9ET5 - chains D and C; structure by X-ray diffraction, 2.53 A resolution.

[Chain D]
Name: Cyclin-A2
From: Bos taurus
UniProt: P30274 (CCNA2_BOVIN); residues 172-432 here correspond to UniProt positions 170-430 (UniProt number = residue number - 2)
Sequence (268 residues; numbered 171 to 438; the number before each row is that of its first residue):
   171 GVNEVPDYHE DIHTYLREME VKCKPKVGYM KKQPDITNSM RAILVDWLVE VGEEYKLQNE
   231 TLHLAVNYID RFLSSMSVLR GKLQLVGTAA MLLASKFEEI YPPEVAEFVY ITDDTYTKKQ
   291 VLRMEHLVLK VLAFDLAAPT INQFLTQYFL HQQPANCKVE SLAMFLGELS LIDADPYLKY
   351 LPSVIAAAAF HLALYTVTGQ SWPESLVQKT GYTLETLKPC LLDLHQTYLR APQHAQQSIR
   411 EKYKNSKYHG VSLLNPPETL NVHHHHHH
Unresolved in the structure: 433-438
Sequence notes: expression tag (171, 433-438)
Ligand contacts: 4-bromobenzene-1-sulfonamide (T5G): Lys300, Ala303, Phe304

[Chain C]
Name: Cyclin-dependent kinase 2
From: Homo sapiens
Notes: EC 2.7.11.22
UniProt: P24941 (CDK2_HUMAN); residue numbers follow UniProt; this construct covers 1-298
Sequence (302 residues; each row starts with the number of its first residue; numbers below 1 keep their minus sign (Gly-3 is residue -3)):
    -3 GPGSMENFQK VEKIGEGTYG VVYKARNKLT GEVVALKKIR LDTETEGVPS TAIREISLLK
    57 ELNHPNIVKL LDVIHTENKL YLVFEFLHQD LKKFMDASAL TGIPLPLIKS YLFQLLQGLA
   117 FCHSHRVLHR DLKPQNLLIN TEGAIKLADF GLARAFGVPV RTYTHEVVTL WYRAPEILLG
   177 CKYYSTAVDI WSLGCIFAEM VTRRALFPGD SEIDQLFRIF RTLGTPDEVV WPGVTSMPDY
   237 KPSFPKWARQ DFSKVVPPLD EDGRSLLSQM LHYDPNKRIS AKAALAHPFF QDVTKPVPHL
   297 RL
Unresolved in the structure: -3 to -1, 297-298
Sequence notes: expression tag (-3 to 0)
Modified positions: Thr160 (phosphothreonine; TPO)
Curated features (UniProtKB/Swiss-Prot):
  - active site: Asp127 (Proton acceptor)
  - binding site (ATP): Ile10 to Val18, Lys33, Glu81 to Leu83, Asp86, Lys129 to Asn132, Asp145
  - binding site (Mg(2+)): Asn132, Asp145
  - site (CDK7 binding): Lys9, Lys88, Lys89, Leu166
  - modified residue: Met1 (N-acetylmethionine), Lys6 (N6-acetyllysine), Thr14 (Phosphothreonine), Tyr15 (Phosphotyrosine), Tyr19 (Phosphotyrosine), Thr160 (Phosphothreonine)
  - natural variant: Pro45 (P45L: In a glioblastoma multiforme sample)
  - mutagenesis: Lys9 (K9F: Reduced phosphorylation by CAK), Thr14 (T14A: 2-fold increase in activity), Tyr15 (Y15F: 2-fold increase in activity), Lys88 to Lys89 (Reduced phosphorylation by CAK), Thr160 (T160A: Abolishes activity), Leu166 (L166R: Reduced phosphorylation by CAK and reduced kinase activity)
Ligand contacts:
  - 4-bromobenzene-1-sulfonamide (T5G), molecule 1: Ile10, Ala31, Lys33, Glu51, Val64, Phe80, Glu81, Phe82, Leu83, Leu134, Ala144, Asp145
  - 4-bromobenzene-1-sulfonamide (T5G), molecule 2: Ile52, Lys56, Leu66, Leu67, Asp68, Val69, His71

[How chain D and chain C interact]
Pairs across the interface (85):
  Gly171(D) - Asn272(C)
  Val172(D) - Ser181(C)  hydrogen bond (backbone-side chain)
  Val172(D) - Thr182(C)
  Val172(D) - Ala183(C)  hydrophobic
  Val172(D) - Pro271(C)
  Val172(D) - Asn272(C)  hydrogen bond (backbone-side chain)
  Asn173(D) - Pro155(C)
  Asn173(D) - Val156(C)  hydrogen bond (backbone-backbone)
  Asn173(D) - Tyr179(C)
  Asn173(D) - Ser181(C)
  Glu174(D) - Val154(C)
  Val175(D) - Phe152(C)  hydrophobic
  Val175(D) - Val154(C)  hydrophobic
  Val175(D) - Ser181(C)
  Val175(D) - Thr182(C)
  Asp177(D) - Ser276(C)  hydrogen bond
  Asp177(D) - Lys278(C)  hydrogen bond (backbone-side chain)
  Tyr178(D) - Ala116(C)
  Tyr178(D) - His119(C)
  Tyr178(D) - Ser120(C)
  Tyr178(D) - Ser276(C)
  Tyr178(D) - Ala277(C)  hydrogen bond (side chain-backbone)
  Tyr178(D) - Lys278(C)  hydrogen bond (side chain-backbone)
  Asp181(D) - Ser120(C)  hydrogen bond
  Asp181(D) - Lys278(C)  salt bridge
  Ile182(D) - His119(C)
  Ile182(D) - Ser120(C)
  Ile182(D) - Arg122(C)
  Ile182(D) - Phe152(C)  hydrophobic
  Ile182(D) - Val154(C)  hydrophobic
  Tyr185(D) - Glu57(C)  hydrogen bond
  Tyr185(D) - His121(C)
  Tyr185(D) - Arg122(C)
  Leu186(D) - Arg122(C)
  Met189(D) - Glu57(C)
  Gln228(D) - Arg157(C)  hydrogen bond
  Leu263(D) - Ile49(C)  hydrophobic
  Lys266(D) - Glu42(C)  hydrogen bond (side chain-backbone)
  Lys266(D) - Gly43(C)
  Lys266(D) - Val44(C)  hydrogen bond (side chain-backbone)
  Lys266(D) - Ser46(C)
  Lys266(D) - Ile49(C)
  Lys266(D) - Arg50(C)
  Phe267(D) - Arg50(C)  hydrogen bond (backbone-side chain)
  Phe267(D) - Ser53(C)
  Phe267(D) - Ala151(C)  hydrophobic
  Glu268(D) - Arg150(C)  salt bridge
  Glu268(D) - Arg157(C)  salt bridge
  Glu269(D) - Arg50(C)
  Glu269(D) - Thr160(C)
  Ile270(D) - Thr158(C)
  Ile270(D) - Tyr159(C)
  Ile270(D) - Thr160(C)
  Tyr271(D) - Glu162(C)
  Glu274(D) - Glu42(C)
  Val275(D) - Thr41(C)
  Val275(D) - Glu42(C)  hydrogen bond (backbone-side chain)
  Lys288(D) - Glu40(C)
  Lys288(D) - Thr41(C)
  Leu292(D) - Thr39(C)
  Leu292(D) - Glu40(C)
  Leu292(D) - Thr41(C)
  Leu292(D) - Glu42(C)
  Leu292(D) - Gly43(C)
  Arg293(D) - Glu73(C)  salt bridge
  Glu295(D) - Gly43(C)
  Glu295(D) - Val44(C)  hydrogen bond (side chain-backbone)
  His296(D) - Leu37(C)
  His296(D) - His71(C)  hydrogen bond
  His296(D) - Thr72(C)
  Leu299(D) - Val44(C)  hydrophobic
  Lys300(D) - His71(C)
  Ala303(D) - Lys56(C)  hydrogen bond (backbone-side chain)
  Phe304(D) - Ile52(C)  hydrophobic
  Phe304(D) - Ser53(C)
  Phe304(D) - His71(C)
  Asp305(D) - Lys56(C)
  Leu306(D) - Ile49(C)  hydrophobic
  Leu306(D) - Ser53(C)
  Ala307(D) - Leu54(C)  hydrophobic
  Ala307(D) - Glu57(C)
  Ala307(D) - Arg122(C)  hydrogen bond (backbone-side chain)
  Thr316(D) - Val154(C)  hydrogen bond (side chain-backbone)
  Thr316(D) - Pro155(C)
  Gln317(D) - Val154(C)  hydrogen bond (backbone-backbone)
Interface residues without a listed pair, chain D (40 interface residues in all): His179, Glu230, Gln313, Leu320
Interface residues without a listed pair, chain C (48 interface residues in all): Asp38, Val69, Leu76, Tyr180, Ala279

[Summary]
40 residues of chain D and 48 residues of chain C are in contact; the contacts include 20 hydrogen bonds and 4
salt bridges. Among the polar pairs are Asp181(D)-Lys278(C), Glu268(D)-Arg150(C) and Glu268(D)-Arg157(C). One
4-bromobenzene-1-sulfonamide molecule is bound between chain D and chain C.
Chain D is Cyclin-A2 (Bos taurus) and chain C is Cyclin-dependent kinase 2 (Homo sapiens); the structure,
CDK2-cyclin A in complex with FragLite 8, was determined by X-ray diffraction together with 9ESJ, 9ESK, 9ESL,
9ESN, 9ESO, 9ESP and 21 further entries from the same study.
